PDB entry 5C5E | X-ray diffraction, 2.82 A resolution | chains B and H of the 4 polymer chains in the assembly

# Chain B
Protein: Circadian clock protein KaiA
From: Synechococcus elongatus (strain PCC 7942)
Reference sequence: Q79PF6 (KAIA_SYNE7); residue numbers follow UniProt; this construct covers 1-284
Amino-acid sequence (290 residues; numbered 1 to 290; the number before each row is that of its first residue):
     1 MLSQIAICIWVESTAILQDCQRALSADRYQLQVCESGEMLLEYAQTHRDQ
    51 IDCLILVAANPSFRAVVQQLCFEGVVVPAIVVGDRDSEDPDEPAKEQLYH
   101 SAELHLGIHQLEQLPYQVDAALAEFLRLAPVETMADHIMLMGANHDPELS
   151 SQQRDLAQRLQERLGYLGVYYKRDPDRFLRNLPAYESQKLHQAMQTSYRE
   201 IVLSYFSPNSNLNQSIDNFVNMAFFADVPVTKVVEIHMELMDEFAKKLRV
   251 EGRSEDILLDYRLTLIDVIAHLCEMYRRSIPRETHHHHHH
Not modelled in the structure: 285-290
Sequence notes: expression tag (285-290)
Small-molecule neighbours: 52M (2-(6-hydroxy-3-oxo-3H-xanthen-9-yl)-5-[(sulfanylcarbonyl)amino]benzoic acid): P208, L212, N213, I216, D267, H271
Swiss-Prot annotation at these positions:
  - region: G165 to R173 (Flexible linker)
  - mutagenesis: I9 (I9T: Extends the period of the circadian rhythm to 29 hours), I16 (I16F: Extends the period of the circadian rhythm to 27 hours), L31 (L31P: Extends the period of the circadian rhythm to 27 hours), S36 (S36P: Extends the period of the circadian rhythm to 29 hours), C53 (C53S: Induces an arrhythmic phenotype), V76 (V76G: Extends the period of the circadian rhythm to 28 hours), E103 (E103K: In kaiA1; extends the period of the circadian rhythm to 33 hours and increases the interaction with KaiB), Q113 (Q113R: Extends the period of the circadian rhythm to 33 hours), Q117 (Q117L: Extends the period of the circadian rhythm to 26 hours), D119 (D119E: Extends the period of the circadian rhythm to 30 hours; D119G: Extends the period of the circadian rhythm to 26 hours), V131 (V131A: Extends the period of the circadian rhythm to 28 hours), D136 (D136V: Extends the period of the circadian rhythm to 30 hours; D136Y: Extends the period of the circadian rhythm to 29 hours), 17 further mutagenesis entries in UniProt

# Chain H
Protein: KaiC C-terminal peptide
Amino-acid sequence (20 residues; row label = number of the first residue in the row):
   500 DEKSELSRIVRGVQEKGPES
Small-molecule neighbours: 52M (2-(6-hydroxy-3-oxo-3H-xanthen-9-yl)-5-[(sulfanylcarbonyl)amino]benzoic acid): I508, G511, V512

# Interface between chain B and chain H
Pairs across the interface (13; chain B residue first):
  N213(B) - V512(H)
  N213(B) - G516(H)
  N213(B) - P517(H)
  D217(B) - P517(H)
  L263(B) - K502(H)
  L263(B) - L505(H)  hydrophobic
  D267(B) - V509(H)
  D267(B) - V512(H)
  A270(B) - Q513(H)
  H271(B) - V512(H)
  H271(B) - Q513(H)  hydrogen bond
  E274(B) - Q513(H)
  R278(B) - E518(H)  salt bridge
Interface residues without a listed pair, chain B (11 interface residues in all): Y205, F206, I266

# In short
11 residues of chain B face 8 of chain H across their interface; the contacts include 1 hydrogen bond and 1
salt bridge. Among the polar pairs are R278(B)-E518(H) and H271(B)-Q513(H). Compound 52M is bound between
chain B and chain H.
Chain B is Circadian clock protein KaiA (Synechococcus elongatus (strain PCC 7942)) and chain H is KaiC
C-terminal peptide; the structure, Structure of KaiA dimer in complex with C-terminal KaiC peptide at 2.8 A
resolution, was determined by X-ray diffraction.
